1A4X - chains A and B; structure by X-ray diffraction, 2.30 A resolution.

[Chain A (and B)]
Molecule: Pyrimidine operon regulatory protein pyrr
From: Bacillus subtilis
Notes: chain B of this document is another copy of the same molecule, construct and numbering; everything in this record applies to it too
UniProt: P39765 (PYRR_BACSU); residues 1-181 here = UniProt positions 1-181
Chain sequence (181 residues; numbered 1 to 181; the number before each row is that of its first residue):
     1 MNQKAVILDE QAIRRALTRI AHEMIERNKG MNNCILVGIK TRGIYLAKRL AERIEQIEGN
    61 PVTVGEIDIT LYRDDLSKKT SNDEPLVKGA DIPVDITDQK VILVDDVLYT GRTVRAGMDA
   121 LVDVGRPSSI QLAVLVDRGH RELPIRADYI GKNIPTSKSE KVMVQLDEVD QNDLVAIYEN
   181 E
Not modelled in the structure: 1-3, 74-83, 181 (chain B: 1-3, 73-82, 181)
UniProt features mapped onto this chain:
  - motif: V101 to T113 (PRPP-binding)
  - binding site (substrate): T41, R42, D105 to T113, R138, V162
  - mutagenesis: R15 (R15Q: No effect on ability to regulate the pyr operon; no effect on uprtase activity), T18 (T18A: No effect on ability to regulate the pyr operon only in presence of excess pyrimidines; reduced affinity for RNA; no effect on UPRTase activity), R19 (R19Q: Loss of ability to regulate the pyr operon; no effect on UPRTase activity), H22 (H22A: Loss of ability to regulate the pyr operon and to bind to RNA; no effect on UPRTase activity), R27 (R27Q: No effect on ability to regulate the pyr operon only in presence of excess pyrimidines; reduced affinity for RNA; no effect on UPRTase activity), T41 (T41I: Reduced ability to regulate the pyr operon; reduced affinity for RNA; loss of UPRTase activity), H140 (H140A: Reduced ability to regulate the pyr operon; decreased UPRTase activity), R141 (R141Q: Loss of ability to regulate the pyr operon; highly reduced affinity for RNA; no effect on UPRTase activity), R146 (R146Q: Reduced ability to regulate the pyr operon, and loss of ability to bind to RNA; no effect on UPRTase activity), K152 (K152Q: No effect on ability to regulate the pyr operon only in presence of excess pyrimidines; reduced affinity for RNA; no effect on UPRTase activity)

[Interface between chain A and chain B]
Pairs across the interface - 35 pairs, chain A then chain B:
  E84(A) - V122(B)
  R112(A) - P127(B)  hydrogen bond (side chain-backbone)
  R112(A) - S128(B)  hydrogen bond (side chain-backbone)
  R115(A) - M118(B)
  R115(A) - D119(B)  salt bridge
  R115(A) - V122(B)
  M118(A) - R115(B)
  M118(A) - M118(B)  hydrophobic
  M118(A) - P144(B)
  D119(A) - R115(B)  salt bridge
  D119(A) - D119(B)
  V122(A) - D83(B)
  P127(A) - R112(B)  hydrogen bond (backbone-side chain)
  S128(A) - R112(B)  hydrogen bond (backbone-side chain)
  S128(A) - E142(B)
  S129(A) - E142(B)
  I130(A) - E142(B)  hydrogen bond (backbone-backbone)
  I130(A) - L143(B)
  I130(A) - P144(B)
  L132(A) - P144(B)  hydrophobic
  R141(A) - D148(B)  salt bridge
  E142(A) - S128(B)
  E142(A) - S129(B)
  E142(A) - I130(B)  hydrogen bond (backbone-backbone)
  L143(A) - I130(B)
  P144(A) - M118(B)
  P144(A) - I130(B)
  P144(A) - L132(B)  hydrophobic
  P144(A) - P144(B)
  P144(A) - I145(B)
  P144(A) - R146(B)  hydrogen bond (backbone-backbone)
  P144(A) - D148(B)
  I145(A) - P144(B)
  R146(A) - P144(B)  hydrogen bond (backbone-backbone)
  D148(A) - R141(B)  salt bridge

[Summary]
Chain A and chain B each contribute 18 residues to their interface, with 8 hydrogen bonds and 4 salt bridges.
Polar contacts include R115(A)-D119(B), R141(A)-D148(B) and R112(A)-P127(B). Curated annotation (UniProt)
lists 13 substrate-binding residues and 10 mutagenesis sites on chain A.
Chain A and chain B are both Pyrimidine operon regulatory protein pyrr (Bacillus subtilis); the structure,
Pyrr, the bacillus subtilis pyrimidine biosynthetic operon repressor, hexameric form, was determined by X-ray
diffraction (same publication as 1A3C).
